PDB entry 3FA3 | X-ray diffraction, 2.60 A resolution | chains C and D of the 4 polymer chains in the assembly

[Chain C (and D)]
Protein: 2,3-dimethylmalate lyase
Organism: Aspergillus niger
Notes: EC 4.1.3.32; chain D of this document is another copy of the same molecule, construct and numbering; everything in this record applies to it too
UniProtKB: Q2L887 (Q2L887_ASPNG); numbering as in UniProt (aligned over 2-303)
Amino-acid sequence (302 residues; each row starts with the number of its first residue):
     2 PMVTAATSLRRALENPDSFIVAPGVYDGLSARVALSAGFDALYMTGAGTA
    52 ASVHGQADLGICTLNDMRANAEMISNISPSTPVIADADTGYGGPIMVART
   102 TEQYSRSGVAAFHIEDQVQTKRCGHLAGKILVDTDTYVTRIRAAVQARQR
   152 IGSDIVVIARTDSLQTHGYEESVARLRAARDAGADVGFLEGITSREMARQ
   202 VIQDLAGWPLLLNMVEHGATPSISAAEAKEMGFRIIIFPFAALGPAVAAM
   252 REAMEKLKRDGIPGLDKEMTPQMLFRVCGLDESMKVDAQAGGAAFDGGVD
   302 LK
Not modelled in the structure: 303
Metal / ion sites: Mn2+: Asp87 (together with 2,2-difluoro-3,3-dihydroxybutanedioic acid)
Residues lining bound ligands: 2,2-difluoro-3,3-dihydroxybutanedioic acid (OAF): Tyr44, Thr46, Gly47, Ala48, Asp59, Asp87, His114, Lys122, Cys124, Gly125, His126, Arg161, Glu191, Asn214, Val216, Ile238, Pro240, Phe241

[Chain C / chain D interface]
Contacting residue pairs (160):
  Pro24(C) - Leu258(D)  hydrophobic
  Gly25(C) - Met255(D)
  Tyr27(C) - Tyr27(D)
  Asp28(C) - Tyr27(D)
  Asp28(C) - Ser53(D)  hydrogen bond
  Gly29(C) - Ala52(D)
  Gly29(C) - Ser53(D)  hydrogen bond (backbone-backbone)
  Gly29(C) - Gly56(D)
  Leu30(C) - Ala52(D)  hydrogen bond (backbone-backbone)
  Leu30(C) - Leu244(D)  hydrophobic
  Leu30(C) - Val248(D)  hydrophobic
  Ser31(C) - Met251(D)
  Arg33(C) - Gly56(D)  hydrogen bond (side chain-backbone)
  Arg33(C) - Gln57(D)
  Val34(C) - Met251(D)
  Val34(C) - Arg252(D)
  Ala35(C) - Met255(D)  hydrophobic
  Ala38(C) - Met255(D)  hydrophobic
  Ala38(C) - Lys259(D)
  Gly39(C) - Lys259(D)
  Phe40(C) - Met255(D)
  Phe40(C) - Leu258(D)  hydrophobic
  Phe40(C) - Lys259(D)
  Ala48(C) - Phe276(D)  hydrophobic
  Ala52(C) - Gly29(D)
  Ala52(C) - Leu30(D)  hydrogen bond (backbone-backbone)
  Ala52(C) - Cys279(D)  hydrophobic
  Ser53(C) - Asp28(D)  hydrogen bond
  Ser53(C) - Gly29(D)  hydrogen bond (backbone-backbone)
  Ser53(C) - Ser53(D)
  Ser53(C) - Met74(D)
  Val54(C) - Met74(D)
  His55(C) - Met74(D)
  Gly56(C) - Gly29(D)
  Gly56(C) - Arg33(D)  hydrogen bond (backbone-side chain)
  Gly56(C) - Cys279(D)
  Gln57(C) - Arg33(D)
  Gln57(C) - Cys279(D)
  Gln57(C) - Ser284(D)
  Ala58(C) - Phe276(D)  hydrophobic
  Ala58(C) - Cys279(D)  hydrogen bond (backbone-backbone)
  Asp59(C) - Phe276(D)
  Leu60(C) - Ser284(D)
  Leu60(C) - Phe296(D)  hydrophobic
  Met74(C) - Ser53(D)
  Met74(C) - Val54(D)
  Met74(C) - His55(D)
  Ile78(C) - His55(D)
  Arg123(C) - Ala295(D)  hydrogen bond (side chain-backbone)
  Arg123(C) - Phe296(D)
  Cys124(C) - Phe276(D)  hydrophobic
  His126(C) - Gln273(D)
  His126(C) - Leu302(D)
  Leu127(C) - Gln273(D)
  Leu127(C) - Val300(D)
  Ala128(C) - Gly299(D)
  Ala128(C) - Val300(D)  hydrogen bond (backbone-backbone)
  Ala128(C) - Asp301(D)
  Glu217(C) - Ile263(D)
  Glu217(C) - Pro264(D)
  Glu217(C) - Gly265(D)  hydrogen bond (side chain-backbone)
  Glu217(C) - Leu266(D)  hydrogen bond (side chain-backbone)
  His218(C) - Leu266(D)  hydrogen bond (side chain-backbone)
  His218(C) - Asp267(D)  hydrogen bond (side chain-backbone)
  His218(C) - Lys268(D)  hydrogen bond (side chain-backbone)
  His218(C) - Met270(D)
  His218(C) - Thr271(D)
  His218(C) - Pro272(D)
  Ser223(C) - Ile263(D)
  Ile224(C) - Ile263(D)
  Ser225(C) - Gly262(D)
  Ala226(C) - Gly262(D)  hydrogen bond (backbone-backbone)
  Phe239(C) - Leu258(D)  hydrophobic
  Phe239(C) - Gly262(D)
  Phe239(C) - Pro264(D)
  Phe241(C) - Leu266(D)
  Ala242(C) - Met255(D)
  Ala243(C) - Met251(D)  hydrophobic
  Ala243(C) - Met255(D)  hydrophobic
  Leu244(C) - Leu275(D)  hydrophobic
  Gly245(C) - Met270(D)
  Gly245(C) - Leu275(D)
  Pro246(C) - Ala250(D)
  Pro246(C) - Ala254(D)  hydrophobic
  Pro246(C) - Leu266(D)
  Pro246(C) - Met270(D)
  Val248(C) - Leu30(D)  hydrophobic
  Ala250(C) - Pro246(D)
  Ala250(C) - Ala250(D)  hydrophobic
  Met251(C) - Ser31(D)
  Met251(C) - Val34(D)
  Met251(C) - Ala243(D)
  Met251(C) - Ala247(D)  hydrophobic
  Arg252(C) - Val34(D)
  Arg252(C) - Met274(D)
  Ala254(C) - Pro246(D)  hydrophobic
  Met255(C) - Pro24(D)  hydrophobic
  Met255(C) - Val34(D)  hydrophobic
  Met255(C) - Ala35(D)  hydrophobic
  Met255(C) - Ala38(D)  hydrophobic
  Met255(C) - Phe40(D)
  Met255(C) - Ala242(D)  hydrophobic
  Met255(C) - Ala243(D)  hydrophobic
  Leu258(C) - Pro24(D)  hydrophobic
  Leu258(C) - Phe40(D)  hydrophobic
  Leu258(C) - Phe239(D)  hydrophobic
  Leu258(C) - Ala242(D)  hydrophobic
  Lys259(C) - Ala38(D)
  Lys259(C) - Phe40(D)
  Gly262(C) - Ser225(D)
  Gly262(C) - Ala226(D)  hydrogen bond (backbone-backbone)
  Gly262(C) - Phe239(D)
  Ile263(C) - Met215(D)  hydrophobic
  Ile263(C) - Glu217(D)
  Ile263(C) - Ile224(D)
  Pro264(C) - Glu217(D)
  Pro264(C) - Phe239(D)  hydrophobic
  Gly265(C) - Glu217(D)  hydrogen bond (backbone-side chain)
  Leu266(C) - Glu217(D)  hydrogen bond (backbone-side chain)
  Leu266(C) - His218(D)  hydrogen bond (backbone-side chain)
  Leu266(C) - Phe241(D)
  Leu266(C) - Gly245(D)
  Leu266(C) - Pro246(D)
  Asp267(C) - His218(D)  hydrogen bond (backbone-side chain)
  Lys268(C) - His218(D)
  Glu269(C) - Arg252(D)  salt bridge
  Met270(C) - His218(D)
  Met270(C) - Gly245(D)
  Thr271(C) - His218(D)
  Pro272(C) - His126(D)
  Pro272(C) - Val216(D)  hydrophobic
  Pro272(C) - Glu217(D)
  Pro272(C) - His218(D)
  Gln273(C) - His126(D)
  Gln273(C) - Leu127(D)
  Leu275(C) - Phe241(D)  hydrophobic
  Phe276(C) - Ala48(D)  hydrophobic
  Phe276(C) - Ala58(D)  hydrophobic
  Phe276(C) - Asp59(D)
  Phe276(C) - Cys124(D)  hydrophobic
  Cys279(C) - Gly56(D)
  Cys279(C) - Gln57(D)  hydrogen bond (backbone-side chain)
  Cys279(C) - Ala58(D)  hydrogen bond (backbone-backbone)
  Leu281(C) - Ala58(D)  hydrophobic
  Ser284(C) - Gln57(D)  hydrogen bond
  Ser284(C) - Leu60(D)
  Ala295(C) - Arg123(D)  hydrogen bond (backbone-side chain)
  Ala295(C) - Gly129(D)
  Phe296(C) - Leu60(D)  hydrophobic
  Phe296(C) - Arg123(D)
  Gly299(C) - Ala128(D)
  Val300(C) - Arg123(D)
  Val300(C) - Leu127(D)
  Val300(C) - Ala128(D)  hydrogen bond (backbone-backbone)
  Asp301(C) - Ala128(D)
  Leu302(C) - His126(D)
  Leu302(C) - Leu127(D)
  Leu302(C) - Ala128(D)
  Leu302(C) - Gln166(D)
  Leu302(C) - Ala220(D)  hydrophobic
Other interface residues (no listed pair), chain C (82 interface residues in all): Ile131, Met215, Val216, Gly219, Ala247, Ala249, Glu256, Gly280
Other interface residues (no listed pair), chain D (84 interface residues in all): Gly39, Ile78, Ile131, Gly219, Ser223, Ala249, Glu256, Val278, Leu281

[Overview]
Chain C and chain D form an interface of 82 and 84 residues respectively, with 27 hydrogen bonds and 1 salt
bridge. Polar contacts include Glu269(C)-Arg252(D), Asp28(C)-Ser53(D) and Arg33(C)-Gly56(D). Ligands of chain
C: 2,2-difluoro-3,3-dihydroxybutanedioic acid.
Chain C and chain D are both 2,3-dimethylmalate lyase (Aspergillus niger); the structure, Crystal structure of
2,3-dimethylmalate lyase, a PEP mutase/isocitrate lyase superfamily member, trigonal crystal form, was
determined by X-ray diffraction, deposited together with 3FA4.
